Entry 5WDQ (X-ray diffraction, 1.25 A resolution); this record covers chain A.

== Chain A ==
Molecule: GTPase HRas
From: Homo sapiens
Notes: EC 3.6.5.2
UniProt: P01112 (RASH_HUMAN); residue numbers follow UniProt; this construct covers 1-166
Sequence (170 residues; row label = number of the first residue in the row; numbers below 1 keep their minus sign (Phe-3 is residue -3)):
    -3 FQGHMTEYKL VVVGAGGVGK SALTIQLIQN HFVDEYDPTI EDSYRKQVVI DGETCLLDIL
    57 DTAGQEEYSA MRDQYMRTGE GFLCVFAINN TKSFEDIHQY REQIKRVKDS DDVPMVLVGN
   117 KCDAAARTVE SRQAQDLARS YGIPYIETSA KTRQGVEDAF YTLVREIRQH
Unresolved in the structure: -3 to 0
Differences from the reference sequence: expression tag (-3 to 0); engineered mutation Ala120 (Leu in P01112)
Metal / ion sites: Ca2+ site 1: Ser17, Thr35 (together with GMP-PNP); Mg2+ site 1: Ser17, Thr35 (together with GMP-PNP); Ca2+ site 2: Phe28, Asp30, Glu31, Asp33; Na+ near Asp92 (its only coordinating residue here); Mg2+ site 2: Arg102, Asp105; Mg2+ site 3: Gly138, Gln165
Small-molecule neighbours:
  - : Ser17, Asp33, Thr35, Asp57, Thr58
  - GMP-PNP (GNP; phosphoaminophosphonic acid-guanylate ester): Ala11, Gly12, Gly13, Val14, Gly15, Lys16, Ser17, Ala18, Phe28, Val29, Asp30, Glu31, Tyr32, Asp33, Pro34, Thr35, Thr58, Ala59, Gly60, Gln61, Asn116, Lys117, Asp119, Ser145, Ala146, Lys147
Curated features (UniProtKB/Swiss-Prot):
  - region: His166 (Hypervariable region)
  - motif: Tyr32 to Tyr40 (Effector region)
  - binding site (GTP): Gly13 to Ala18, Val29 to Thr35, Ala59, Gly60, Asn116 to Asp119, Ser145 to Lys147
  - modified residue: Met1 (N-acetylmethionine), Thr2 (N-acetylthreonine), Cys118 (S-nitrosocysteine)
  - glycosylation: Thr35 (Microbial infection: O-linked (Glc) threonine)
  - natural variant: Gly12 (G12A: In CSTLO; G12C: In CSTLO; G12D: In CSTLO; G12E: In CSTLO; G12S: In CSTLO and CMEMS; G12V: In CSTLO, bladder carcinoma and CMEMS), Gly13 (G13C: In CSTLO; G13D: In CSTLO; G13R: In SFM), Gln22 (Q22K: In CMEMS), Glu37 (E37EE: In CSTLO), Thr58 (T58I: In CSTLO), Gln61 (Q61K: In NMTC2; Q61L: In melanoma), Glu63 (E63K: In CMEMS), Ser89 (S89C: Found in a patient with severe fetal hydrops and pleural effusion; uncertain significance), Lys117 (K117R: In CSTLO), Ala146 (A146T: In CSTLO; A146V: In CSTLO)
  - mutagenesis: Ser17 (S17N: Dominant negative. Prevents PLCE1 EGF-induced recruitment to plasma membrane. No effect on subcellular location of isoform 2), Asn26 (N26G: Loss of interaction with PLCE1; when associated with V-12), Val29 (V29A: No effect on interaction with PLCE1; when associated with V-12), Tyr32 (Y32F: Loss of interaction and recruitment to plasma membrane of PLCE1; when associated with V-12), Pro34 (P34G: No effect on interaction with PLCE1; when associated with V-12), Thr35 (T35S: Loss of interaction with PLCE1; when associated with V-12), Glu37 (E37G: No effect on interaction with PLCE1; when associated with V-12), Asp38 (D38N: No effect on interaction with PLCE1; when associated with V-12), Ser39 (S39C: No effect on interaction with PLCE1; when associated with V-12), Ala59 (A59T: Loss of GTPase activity and creation of an autophosphorylation site), Gln61 (Q61I: Moderately increased transformation of cultured cell lines; Q61R: Promotes interaction with SHOC2 and PP1C; Q61V: Strongly increased transformation of cultured cell lines), Ala83 (A83T: GTP-binding activity reduced by factor of 30), 4 further mutagenesis entries in UniProt
What the authors report for this chain:
  - conformationally variable residues (side-chain flip): Tyr71
  - mutagenesis - Q61L, E63P, Q99A: decreased catalytic activity (hydrolysis)
  - catalytic residues: Gln61 (citing earlier work)

== Summary ==
Ligands of chain A: GMP-PNP and compounds CA/MG. The Ca2+ site 1 is built by Ser17 and Thr35. The Mg2+ site 1
is built by Ser17 and Thr35. Curated annotation (UniProt) lists 22 GTP-binding residues and 17 mutagenesis
sites. The paper reports the catalytic residue Gln61; Q61L, E63P and Q99A reduce catalytic activity
(hydrolysis).
Chain A is GTPase HRas (Homo sapiens); the structure, H-Ras mutant L120A bound to GMP-PNP at 100K, was
determined by X-ray diffraction (same publication as 5WDO, 5WDP, 5WDR and 5WDS).
